1KJ2 - chains A and B of the 5 polymer chains in the assembly; structure by X-ray diffraction, 2.71 A resolution.

== Chain A ==
Protein: KB5-C20 T-Cell receptor alpha-chain
Source organism: Mus musculus
Notes: fragment: Fv fragment, variable domain
Sequence (111 residues; numbered 1 to 116; 5 numbers in that range are skipped by the numbering (no residue carries them; nothing is unmodelled there); the number before each row is that of its first residue):
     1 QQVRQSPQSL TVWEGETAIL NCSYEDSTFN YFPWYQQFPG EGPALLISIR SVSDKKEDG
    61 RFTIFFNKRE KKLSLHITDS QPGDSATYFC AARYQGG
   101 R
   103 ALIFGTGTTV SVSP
Cystine bridges: Cys-22/Cys-90
Covalent attachments: glycan linked to Asn-21

== Chain B ==
Protein: KB5-C20 T-Cell receptor beta-chain
Source organism: Mus musculus
Notes: fragment: Fv fragment, variable domain
Sequence (117 residues; numbered 1 to 116 plus 3 insertion-coded residues; 2 numbers in that range are skipped by the numbering (no residue carries them; nothing is unmodelled there); the number before each row is that of its first residue):
     1 VTLLEQNPRW RLVPRGQAVN LRCILKNSQY
   30A P
    31 WMSWYQQDLQ KQLQWLFTLR SPGDKEVKSL PGADYLATRV TDTELRLQVA NMSQGRT
    90 LYCTCSAAPD WGASAE
  105A T
   106 LYFGSGTRLT V
  116A L
Cystine bridges: Cys-23/Cys-92
Covalent attachments: N-acetylglucosamine (NAG) linked to Asn-81

== How chain A and chain B interact ==
Contacting residue pairs (36; chain A residue first):
  Tyr-31(A) with Glu-105(B); Thr-105A(B)
  Pro-33(A) with Thr-105A(B)
  Tyr-35(A) with Thr-105A(B), hydrogen bond; Leu-106(B), hydrogen bond (side chain-backbone); Phe-108(B), hydrophobic
  Gln-37(A) with Gln-37(B), hydrogen bond; Tyr-91(B), hydrogen bond
  Gly-42(A) with Tyr-91(B); Gly-109(B), hydrogen bond (backbone-backbone)
  Pro-43(A) with Leu-43(B), hydrophobic; Phe-108(B)
  Leu-45(A) with Thr-105A(B)
  Arg-50(A) with Glu-105(B), salt bridge
  Thr-87(A) with Lys-41(B), hydrogen bond
  Phe-89(A) with Gln-37(B); Lys-41(B); Leu-43(B), hydrophobic
  Arg-93(A) with Asp-99(B), hydrogen bond (side chain-backbone); Trp-100(B); Glu-105(B), hydrogen bond (side chain-backbone)
  Gln-95(A) with Asp-99(B)
  Gly-96(A) with Asp-99(B), hydrogen bond (backbone-side chain)
  Gly-97(A) with Pro-98(B); Asp-99(B)
  Arg-101(A) with Trp-31(B); Trp-45(B); Thr-48(B), hydrogen bond (backbone-side chain); Pro-98(B)
  Ala-103(A) with Tyr-35(B); Trp-45(B), hydrophobic
  Leu-104(A) with Tyr-35(B), hydrogen bond (backbone-side chain)
  Phe-106(A) with Leu-43(B), hydrophobic; Phe-108(B), hydrophobic
  Thr-108(A) with Gln-42(B), hydrogen bond (backbone-side chain)
  Thr-111(A) with Lys-41(B), hydrogen bond
Interface residues without a listed pair, chain A (24 interface residues in all): Gly-40, Glu-41, Tyr-94, Gly-109
Interface residues without a listed pair, chain B (19 interface residues in all): Arg-9, Ser-110

== Summary ==
Chain A and chain B form an interface of 24 and 19 residues respectively; the contacts include 13 hydrogen
bonds and 1 salt bridge. Polar pairs include Arg-50(A)/Glu-105(B), Tyr-35(A)/Thr-105A(B) and
Tyr-35(A)/Leu-106(B). Covalently linked N-acetylglucosamine: at Asn-21(A). N-acetylglucosamine is covalently
linked to Asn-81(B).
Here chain A is KB5-C20 T-Cell receptor alpha-chain and chain B is KB5-C20 T-Cell receptor beta-chain, both
from Mus musculus. Entry 1KJ2 (Murine Alloreactive ScFv TCR-Peptide-MHC Class I Molecule Complex) was
determined by X-ray diffraction, deposited together with 1KJ3.
